Entry 7TFN (electron microscopy, 4.00 A resolution); this record covers chains C and X of the 12 polymer chains in the assembly.

== Chain C ==
Molecule: Envelope glycoprotein BG505 SOSIP.664 - gp120
Organism: Human immunodeficiency virus 1
UniProtKB: A0A6H1VH54 (A0A6H1VH54_9PLVG); the construct lacks a stretch of the UniProt sequence and is renumbered around it, so the offset changes along the chain: 31-136 = UniProt 30-135; 145-185 = UniProt 136-176; 189-309 = UniProt 188-308; 312-321 = UniProt 309-318; 2 more segments
Chain sequence (481 residues; numbered 31 to 513 plus 12 insertion-coded residues; 14 numbers in that range are skipped by the numbering (no residue carries them; nothing is unmodelled there); the number before each row is that of its first residue; a row labelled like 185A-185K holds insertion residues (185A, then the next letters in order)):
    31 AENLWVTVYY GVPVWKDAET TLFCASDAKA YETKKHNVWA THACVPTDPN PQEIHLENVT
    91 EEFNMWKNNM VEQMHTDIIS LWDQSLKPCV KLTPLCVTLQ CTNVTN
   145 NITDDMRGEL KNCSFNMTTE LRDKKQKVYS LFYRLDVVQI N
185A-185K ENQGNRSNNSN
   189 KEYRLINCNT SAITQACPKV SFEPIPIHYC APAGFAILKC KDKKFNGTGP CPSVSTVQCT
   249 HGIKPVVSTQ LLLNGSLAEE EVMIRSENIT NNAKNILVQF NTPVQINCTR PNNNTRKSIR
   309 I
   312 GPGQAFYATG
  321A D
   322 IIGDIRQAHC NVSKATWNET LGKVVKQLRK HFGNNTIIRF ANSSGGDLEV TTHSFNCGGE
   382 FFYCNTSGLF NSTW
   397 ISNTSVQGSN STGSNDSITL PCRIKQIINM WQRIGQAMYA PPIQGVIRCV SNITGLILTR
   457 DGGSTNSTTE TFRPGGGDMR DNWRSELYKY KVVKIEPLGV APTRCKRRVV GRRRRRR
Disordered / not traced: 31-32, 61-67, 145-149, 163-170, 185A-185K, 312-314, 353-355, 397-413, 460-465, 505-513
Disulfides: Cys119-Cys205, Cys126-Cys196, Cys131-Cys157, Cys228-Cys239, Cys296-Cys331, Cys378-Cys445, Cys385-Cys418
Glycans and other covalent adducts: N-acetylglucosamine (NAG) linked to Asn197, Asn234, Asn262, Asn276, Asn363, Asn386, Asn392, Asn448
Differences from the reference sequence: conflict Lys64 (Glu63 in A0A6H1VH54), Ser375 (Tyr373 in A0A6H1VH54), Cys501 (Ala498 in A0A6H1VH54), Arg509 (Glu506 in A0A6H1VH54); expression tag (512-513)
From the paper describing this entry:
  - post-translational modification sites: Asn197, Asn276, Asn363, Asn386

== Chain X ==
Molecule: Envelope glycoprotein BG505 SOSIP.664 - gp41
Organism: Human immunodeficiency virus 1
UniProtKB: Q2N0S6 (Q2N0S6_9HIV1); residues 512-664 here correspond to UniProt positions 509-661 (UniProt number = residue number - 3)
Chain sequence (153 residues; numbered 512 to 664; the number before each row is that of its first residue):
   512 AVGIGAVFLG FLGAAGSTMG AASMTLTVQA RNLLSGIVQQ QSNLLRAPEA QQHLLKLTVW
   572 GIKQLQARVL AVERYLRDQQ LLGIWGCSGK LICCTNVPWN SSWSNRNLSE IWDNMTWLQW
   632 DKEISNYTQI IYGLLEESQN QQEKNEQDLL ALD
Disordered / not traced: 543-556, 658-664
Disulfides: Cys598-Cys604
Differences from the reference sequence: conflict Pro559 (Ile556 in Q2N0S6), Cys605 (Thr602 in Q2N0S6)

== How chain C and chain X interact ==
Residue-residue contacts (10; chain C residue first):
  His72(C) with Glu560(X); Ala561(X); Gln562(X); Gln563(X), hydrogen bond (side chain-backbone); His564(X), hydrogen bond (side chain-backbone)
  Ala73(C) with Ala558(X); Pro559(X); Glu560(X)
  Gln114(C) with Pro559(X), hydrogen bond (side chain-backbone); Glu560(X)
Other interface residues (no listed pair), chain C (5 interface residues in all): Val75, Pro76
Other interface residues (no listed pair), chain X (8 interface residues in all): Leu565

== Summary ==
The interface between chain C and chain X involves 5 residues on one side and 8 on the other; the contacts
include 3 hydrogen bonds. Among the polar pairs are His72(C)-Gln563(X), His72(C)-His564(X) and
Gln114(C)-Pro559(X). The paper reports modification sites Asn197(C), Asn276(C) and Asn363(C) among others.
Here chain C is Envelope glycoprotein BG505 SOSIP.664 - gp120 and chain X is Envelope glycoprotein BG505
SOSIP.664 - gp41, both from Human immunodeficiency virus 1. Entry 7TFN (Cryo-EM structure of CD4bs antibody
Ab1303 in complex with HIV-1 Env trimer BG505 SOSIP.664) was determined by electron microscopy, deposited
together with 7TFO, 7RYU and 7RYV.
